2FYY - chains A and C of the 3 polymer chains in the assembly; structure by X-ray diffraction, 1.50 A resolution.

== Chain A ==
Molecule: HLA class I histocompatibility antigen, B-35 alpha chain
Organism: Homo sapiens
UniProt: P30474 (1B35_HUMAN); residues 1-276 here correspond to UniProt positions 25-300 (UniProt number = residue number + 24)
Chain sequence (276 residues; each row starts with the number of its first residue):
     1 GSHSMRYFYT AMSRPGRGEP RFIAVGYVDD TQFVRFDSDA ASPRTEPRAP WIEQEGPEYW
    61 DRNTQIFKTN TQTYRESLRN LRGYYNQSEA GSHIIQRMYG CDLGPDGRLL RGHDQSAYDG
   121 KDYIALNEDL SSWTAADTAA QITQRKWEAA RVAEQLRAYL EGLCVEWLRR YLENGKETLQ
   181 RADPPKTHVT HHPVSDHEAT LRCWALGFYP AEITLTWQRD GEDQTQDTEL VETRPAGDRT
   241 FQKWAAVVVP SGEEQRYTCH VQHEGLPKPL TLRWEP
Disulfide bonds: C101-C164, C203-C259

== Chain C ==
Molecule: 11-mer peptide from Epstein-Barr nuclear antigen 1
UniProt: P03211 (EBN1_EBV); residues 1-11 here correspond to UniProt positions 407-417 (UniProt number = residue number + 406)
Chain sequence (11 residues; each row starts with the number of its first residue):
     1 HPVGEADYFE Y
Disordered / not traced: 5-8

== How chain A and chain C interact ==
Contacting residue pairs (37; chain A residue first):
  M5(A) with H1(C)
  Y7(A) with H1(C), hydrogen bond (side chain-backbone); P2(C)
  Y9(A) with P2(C)
  Y59(A) with H1(C)
  R62(A) with H1(C)
  N63(A) with H1(C), hydrogen bond; P2(C)
  I66(A) with H1(C); V3(C)
  F67(A) with P2(C), hydrophobic
  T73(A) with E10(C)
  Y74(A) with Y11(C), hydrogen bond
  E76(A) with E10(C)
  S77(A) with E10(C); Y11(C), hydrogen bond (side chain-backbone)
  N80(A) with E10(C); Y11(C)
  L81(A) with Y11(C), hydrophobic
  Y84(A) with Y11(C), hydrogen bond (side chain-backbone)
  I95(A) with Y11(C)
  R97(A) with Y11(C)
  Y99(A) with P2(C); V3(C), hydrogen bond (side chain-backbone)
  S116(A) with Y11(C), hydrogen bond
  Y123(A) with Y11(C), hydrophobic
  T143(A) with Y11(C), hydrogen bond (side chain-backbone)
  K146(A) with E10(C); Y11(C), hydrogen bond (side chain-backbone)
  W147(A) with F9(C), hydrogen bond (side chain-backbone); E10(C), hydrogen bond (side chain-backbone); Y11(C), hydrophobic
  Y159(A) with H1(C), hydrogen bond (side chain-backbone); P2(C); V3(C)
  W167(A) with H1(C)
  Y171(A) with H1(C), hydrogen bond (side chain-backbone)
Other interface residues (no listed pair), chain A (27 interface residues in all): L156
Other interface residues (no listed pair), chain C (7 interface residues in all): G4

== In short ==
27 residues of chain A face 7 of chain C across their interface; the contacts include 13 hydrogen bonds. Polar
pairs include Y7(A)-H1(C), N63(A)-H1(C) and Y74(A)-Y11(C).
Here chain A is HLA class I histocompatibility antigen, B-35 alpha chain (Homo sapiens) and chain C is an
11-mer peptide from Epstein-Barr nuclear antigen 1. Entry 2FYY (The role of T cell receptor alpha genes in
directing human MHC restriction) was determined by X-ray diffraction, deposited together with 2FZ3.
